Entry 2WUX (X-ray diffraction, 1.84 A resolution); this record covers chain A.

[Chain A]
Protein: Polyhedrin
Organism: Autographa californica nuclear polyhedrosis virus
UniProtKB: P04871 (PYHD_NPVAC); residue numbers follow UniProt; this construct covers 1-245
Chain sequence (245 residues; each row starts with the number of its first residue):
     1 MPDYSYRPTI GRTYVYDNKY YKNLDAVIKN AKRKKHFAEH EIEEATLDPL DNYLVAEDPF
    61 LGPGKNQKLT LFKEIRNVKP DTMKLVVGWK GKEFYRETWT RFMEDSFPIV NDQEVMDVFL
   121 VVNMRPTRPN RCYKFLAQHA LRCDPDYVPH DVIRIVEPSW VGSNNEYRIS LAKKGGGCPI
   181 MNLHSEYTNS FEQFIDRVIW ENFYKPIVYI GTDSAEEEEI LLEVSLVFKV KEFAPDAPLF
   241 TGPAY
Unresolved in the structure: 1-2, 32-48, 174-186
Disulfides: Cys132 forms a disulfide with the same residue of a neighbouring copy of this chain
Construct notes: engineered mutation Asp25 (Gly in P04871)
Curated features (UniProtKB/Swiss-Prot):
  - region: Lys32 to Lys35 (Nuclear localization signal)

[In short]
Chain A is Polyhedrin (Autographa californica nuclear polyhedrosis virus); the structure, the crystal
structure of recombinant baculovirus polyhedra, was determined by X-ray diffraction together with 2WUY from
the same study.
